Entry 7EHA (X-ray diffraction, 3.30 A resolution); this record covers chains D and E of the 5 polymer chains in the assembly.

[Chain D (and E)]
Protein: Basal-body rod modification protein FlgD
Organism: Salmonella typhimurium (strain LT2 / SGSC1412 / ATCC 700720)
Notes: chain E of this document is another copy of the same molecule, construct and numbering; everything in this record applies to it too
UniProtKB: P0A1I9 (FLGD_SALTY); residue numbers follow UniProt; this construct covers 1-232
Amino-acid sequence (232 residues; row label = number of the first residue in the row):
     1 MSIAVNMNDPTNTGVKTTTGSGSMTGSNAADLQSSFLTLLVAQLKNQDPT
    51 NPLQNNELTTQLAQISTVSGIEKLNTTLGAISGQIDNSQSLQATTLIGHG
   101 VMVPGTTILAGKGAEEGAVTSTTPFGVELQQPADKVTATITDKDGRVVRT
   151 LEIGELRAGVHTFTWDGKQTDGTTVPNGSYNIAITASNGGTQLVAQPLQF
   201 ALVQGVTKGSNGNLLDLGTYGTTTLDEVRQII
Unresolved in the structure: 1-67, 113-118, 131-132, 165-167 (chain E: 1-66)

[Interface between chain D and chain E]
Residue-residue contacts - 30 pairs, chain D then chain E:
  Ser69(D) - Glu72(E)
  Gly70(D) - Ile71(E)
  Gly70(D) - Glu72(E)
  Gly70(D) - Asn75(E)  hydrogen bond (backbone-side chain)
  Ile71(D) - Ile71(E)
  Lys73(D) - Asn75(E)  hydrogen bond
  Leu74(D) - Asn75(E)
  Leu74(D) - Leu78(E)  hydrophobic
  Leu78(D) - Leu78(E)  hydrophobic
  Ile81(D) - Ile85(E)  hydrophobic
  Gln84(D) - Ile85(E)
  Gln84(D) - Gln89(E)  hydrogen bond
  Ser88(D) - Gln92(E)
  Leu91(D) - Gln92(E)
  Leu91(D) - Ala93(E)
  Leu91(D) - Thr95(E)
  Leu91(D) - Leu96(E)  hydrophobic
  Gln92(D) - Gln92(E)
  Thr94(D) - Ile231(E)
  Ile97(D) - Ile231(E)
  Ile97(D) - Ile232(E)
  Gly205(D) - Ile231(E)
  Val206(D) - Gln230(E)
  Val206(D) - Ile231(E)  hydrogen bond (backbone-backbone)
  Thr207(D) - Val160(E)
  Thr207(D) - Arg229(E)
  Thr207(D) - Gln230(E)  hydrogen bond
  Lys208(D) - Asp226(E)  hydrogen bond (side chain-backbone)
  Lys208(D) - Arg229(E)  hydrogen bond (backbone-backbone)
  Asp216(D) - Gln230(E)
Other interface residues (no listed pair), chain D (21 interface residues in all): Thr77, Asn87, Gln204
Other interface residues (no listed pair), chain E (20 interface residues in all): Leu74, Ser82, His99, Val228

[In short]
The interface between chain D and chain E involves 21 residues on one side and 20 on the other, with 7
hydrogen bonds. Among the polar pairs are Gly70(D)-Asn75(E), Lys73(D)-Asn75(E) and Gln84(D)-Gln89(E).
Both chains are Basal-body rod modification protein FlgD (Salmonella typhimurium (strain LT2 / SGSC1412 / ATCC
700720)). Entry 7EHA (Crystal structure of the flagellar hook cap from Salmonella enterica serovar
Typhimurium) was determined by X-ray diffraction (same publication as 7EH9).
